Entry 7KDX (X-ray diffraction, 1.79 A resolution); this record covers chain A.

Chain A:
Name: Methyltransferase TokK
Organism: Streptomyces tokunonensis
UniProt: A0A6B9HEI0 (A0A6B9HEI0_9ACTN); numbering as in UniProt (aligned over 1-681)
Chain sequence (681 residues; each row starts with the number of its first residue):
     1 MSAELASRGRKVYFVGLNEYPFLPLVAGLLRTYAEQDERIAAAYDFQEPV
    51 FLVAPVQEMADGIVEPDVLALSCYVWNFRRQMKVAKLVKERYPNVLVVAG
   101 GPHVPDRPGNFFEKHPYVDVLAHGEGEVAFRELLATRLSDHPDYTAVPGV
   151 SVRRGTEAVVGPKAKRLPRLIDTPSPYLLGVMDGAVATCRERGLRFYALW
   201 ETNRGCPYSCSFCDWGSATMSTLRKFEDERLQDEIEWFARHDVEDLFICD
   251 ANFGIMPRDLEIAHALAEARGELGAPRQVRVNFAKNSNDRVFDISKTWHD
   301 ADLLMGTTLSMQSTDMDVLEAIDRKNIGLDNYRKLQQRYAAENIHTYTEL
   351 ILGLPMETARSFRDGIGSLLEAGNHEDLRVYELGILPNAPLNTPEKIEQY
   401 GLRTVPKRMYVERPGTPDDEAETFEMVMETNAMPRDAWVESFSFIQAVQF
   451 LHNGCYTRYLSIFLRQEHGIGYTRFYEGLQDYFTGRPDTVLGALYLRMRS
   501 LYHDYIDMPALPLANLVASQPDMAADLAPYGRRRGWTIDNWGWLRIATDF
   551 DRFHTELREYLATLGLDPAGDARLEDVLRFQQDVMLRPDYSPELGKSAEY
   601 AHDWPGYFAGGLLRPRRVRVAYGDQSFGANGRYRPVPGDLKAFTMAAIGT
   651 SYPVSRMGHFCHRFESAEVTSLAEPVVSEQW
Not modelled in the structure: 1-8, 141-143, 413-415, 673-681
Ion coordination: 4Fe-4S cluster Fe: Cys-206, Cys-210, Cys-213 (together with methionine)
Ligand contacts:
  - 5'-deoxyadenosine (5AD): Phe-212, Cys-213, Trp-215, Asn-282, Ser-310, Gln-312, Glu-349, Ile-351, Tyr-381, Glu-382, Leu-383, Gly-384, Leu-386
  - cobalamin (B12): Asn-18, Tyr-20, Phe-22, Leu-25, Val-26, Leu-29, Leu-30, Ala-70, Leu-71, Ser-72, Tyr-74, Val-75, Trp-76, Val-98, Ala-99, Gly-100, Gly-101, Pro-102, His-103, Ala-122, Gly-124, Glu-125, Gly-126, Glu-127, Phe-130, Leu-199, Glu-201, Arg-204, Cys-213, Asp-214, Trp-215, Gly-216, Phe-247, Cys-249, Arg-280, Tyr-381, Leu-386, Pro-387, Met-409, Leu-513, Ala-514, Tyr-652
  - methionine (MET): Trp-215, Ala-251, Asn-252, Asn-282, Phe-283, Ala-284, Lys-285, Thr-308, Ser-310, Gln-312, Arg-324, Glu-349
  - 4Fe-4S cluster (SF4): Cys-206, Tyr-208, Ser-209, Cys-210, Phe-212, Cys-213, Trp-215, Thr-219, Ala-251, Asn-252, Lys-285, Gln-312, Arg-324
UniProt features mapped onto this chain:
  - binding site (cob(II)alamin): Asn-18, Ser-72, Tyr-74, Val-75, His-103, Gly-126, Glu-127, Asp-214, Cys-249
  - binding site ([4Fe-4S] cluster): Cys-206, Cys-210, Cys-213
  - binding site (5'-deoxyadenosine): Phe-212, Gln-312, Glu-349, Gly-384
  - mutagenesis: Glu-19 to Tyr-20 (The rate constant for the first methylation is increased 1.4-fold, and the rate constants for the second and third methylations are decreased 1.4- and 3.4-fold, respectively), Trp-76 (W76A/F/H: Slight increase in methylation steps; W76K: 50-fold decrease for all three methylation steps), Trp-215 (W215F/A/Y: Markedly slows substrate methylation), Arg-280 (R280Q: Near complete loss of activity), Leu-383 (L383F: Reduces the rate constants for all three methyl transfers)
Reported in the primary citation:
  - binding site for cobalamin: Trp-76
  - mutagenesis - W76A, W76F, W76H: increased catalytic activity
  - mutagenesis - W76K, W215A, W215F, W215Y, L383F: decreased catalytic activity
  - mutagenesis - E19A/Y20V (1.4-fold): increased catalytic activity on first methylation
  - mutagenesis - E19A/Y20V (3.4-fold): decreased catalytic activity on second and third methylations
  - mutagenesis - R280Q: abolished catalytic activity

Overview:
Ligands of chain A: 4Fe-4S cluster, 5'-deoxyadenosine, cobalamin and methionine. UniProt lists 9
cob(II)alamin-binding residues, 3 [4Fe-4S] cluster-binding residues, 4 residues binding 5'-deoxyadenosine and
6 mutagenesis sites. From the paper: a binding site for cobalamin at Trp-76; W76K, W215A and W215F, among
others, reduce catalytic activity; 10 substitutions were tested in all.
Chain A is Methyltransferase TokK (Streptomyces tokunonensis); the structure, Crystal structure of
Streptomyces tokunonesis TokK with hydroxycobalamin, 5'-deoxyadenosine, and methionine, was determined by
X-ray diffraction, deposited together with 7KDY.
